Entry 5B1M (X-ray diffraction, 2.34 A resolution); this record covers chains D and I of the 10 polymer chains in the assembly.

== Chain D ==
Protein: Histone H2B type 3-A
From: Mus musculus
Reference sequence: Q9D2U9 (H2B3A_MOUSE); residues 0-125 here correspond to UniProt positions 1-126 (UniProt number = residue number + 1)
Sequence (129 residues; row label = number of the first residue in the row; numbers below 1 keep their minus sign (Gly-3 is residue -3)):
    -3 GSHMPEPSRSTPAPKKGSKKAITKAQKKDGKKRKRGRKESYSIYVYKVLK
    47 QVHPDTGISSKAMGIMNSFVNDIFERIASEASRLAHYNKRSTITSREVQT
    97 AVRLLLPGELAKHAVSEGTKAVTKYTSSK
Unresolved in the structure: -3 to 30, 125
Differences from the reference sequence: expression tag (-3 to -1)
Swiss-Prot annotation at these positions:
  - modified residue: Pro1 (N-acetylproline), Glu2 (ADP-ribosyl glutamic acid), Ser6 (ADP-ribosylserine), Lys11 (N6-(beta-hydroxybutyryl)lysine), Lys12 (N6-(2-hydroxyisobutyryl)lysine), Ser14 (Phosphoserine), Lys15 (N6-acetyllysine), Lys16 (N6-acetyllysine), Lys20 (N6-(2-hydroxyisobutyryl)lysine), Lys23 (N6-(2-hydroxyisobutyryl)lysine), Lys24 (N6-(2-hydroxyisobutyryl)lysine), Lys34 (N6-(2-hydroxyisobutyryl)lysine), Glu35 (PolyADP-ribosyl glutamic acid), Ser36 (Phosphoserine), Lys43 (N6-(2-hydroxyisobutyryl)lysine), Lys46 (N6-(2-hydroxyisobutyryl)lysine), Lys57 (N6,N6-dimethyllysine), Arg79 (Dimethylated arginine), Lys85 (N6,N6,N6-trimethyllysine), Arg86 (Omega-N-methylarginine) and 5 more in UniProt
  - glycosylation: Ser112 (O-linked (GlcNAc) serine)
  - cross-link (Glycyl lysine isopeptide (Lys-Gly)): Lys20 (interchain with G-Cter in SUMO2), Lys34 (interchain with G-Cter in ubiquitin), Lys120 (interchain with G-Cter in ubiquitin)

== Chain I ==
Molecule: 146-nt DNA strand
From: Homo sapiens
Sequence (146 nucleotides; each row starts with the number of its first residue):
     1 ATCAATATCCACCTGCAGATTCTACCAAAAGTGTATTTGGAAACTGCTCC
    51 ATCAAAAGGCATGTTCAGCTGAATTCAGCTGAACATGCCTTTTGATGGAG
   101 CAGTTTCCAAATACACTTTTGGTAGAATCTGCAGGTGGATATTGAT

== Interface between chain D and chain I ==
Residue-residue contacts (14):
  Gly32(D) - DG103(I)  phosphate contact
  Arg33(D) - DA27(I)  phosphate contact
  Arg33(D) - DA28(I)  salt bridge to the phosphate
  Glu35(D) - DA28(I)  sugar contact
  Tyr42(D) - DT20(I)  hydrogen bond to the phosphate
  Gly53(D) - DT20(I)  phosphate contact
  Ile54(D) - DA19(I)  phosphate contact
  Ile54(D) - DT20(I)  hydrogen bond to the phosphate
  Ser55(D) - DA19(I)  phosphate contact
  Ser56(D) - DA19(I)  hydrogen bond to the phosphate
  Arg86(D) - DG39(I)  salt bridge to the phosphate
  Ser87(D) - DT38(I)  hydrogen bond to the phosphate
  Ser87(D) - DG39(I)  hydrogen bond to the phosphate
  Thr88(D) - DG39(I)  hydrogen bond to the phosphate
Interface residues without a listed pair, chain I (9 interface residues in all): DT21, DA29

== Overview ==
The interface between chain D and chain I involves 11 residues on one side and 9 on the other, with 6 hydrogen
bonds and 2 salt bridges. Polar contacts include Tyr42(D)-DT20(I), Ile54(D)-DT20(I) and Ser56(D)-DA19(I).
Here chain D is Histone H2B type 3-A (Mus musculus) and chain I is a 146-nt DNA strand (Homo sapiens). Entry
5B1M (The mouse nucleosome structure containing H3.1) was determined by X-ray diffraction (same publication as
5B1L).
